9IKJ - chains D and G of the 16 polymer chains in the assembly; structure by electron microscopy, 3.22 A resolution.

[Chain D (and G)]
Protein: Tlp-1
From: algae metagenome
Notes: chain G of this document is another copy of the same molecule, construct and numbering; everything in this record applies to it too
Amino-acid sequence (236 residues; numbered 1 to 236; the number before each row is that of its first residue):
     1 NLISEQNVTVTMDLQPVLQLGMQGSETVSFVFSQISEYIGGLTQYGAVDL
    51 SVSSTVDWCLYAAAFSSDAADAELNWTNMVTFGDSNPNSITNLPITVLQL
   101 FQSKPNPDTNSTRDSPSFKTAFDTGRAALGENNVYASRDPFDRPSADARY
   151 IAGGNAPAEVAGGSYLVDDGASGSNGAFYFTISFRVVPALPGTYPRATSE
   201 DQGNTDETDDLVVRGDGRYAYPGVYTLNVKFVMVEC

[Interface between chain D and chain G]
Residue-residue contacts - 4 pairs, chain D then chain G:
  L166(D) with F82(G), hydrophobic; G83(G), hydrogen bond (backbone-backbone)
  V167(D) with V80(G), hydrophobic; F82(G), hydrophobic
Also at the interface, not in a pair above, chain D (4 interface residues in all): D168, S172
Also at the interface, not in a pair above, chain G (5 interface residues in all): T81, D84

[In short]
The interface between chain D and chain G involves 4 residues on one side and 5 on the other, with 1 hydrogen
bond. Its one hydrogen bond, L166(D)-G83(G), is backbone to backbone.
Both chains are Tlp-1 (algae metagenome). Entry 9IKJ (Cryo-EM structure of TLP-1a) was determined by electron
microscopy, deposited together with 9IKK.
